6BTF - chains A and P of the 4 polymer chains in the assembly; structure by X-ray diffraction, 1.75 A resolution.

Chain A:
Name: DNA polymerase beta
Source organism: Homo sapiens
Notes: EC 2.7.7.7, 4.2.99.-
UniProt: P06746 (DPOLB_HUMAN); residue numbers follow UniProt; this construct covers 1-335
Chain sequence (335 residues; row label = number of the first residue in the row):
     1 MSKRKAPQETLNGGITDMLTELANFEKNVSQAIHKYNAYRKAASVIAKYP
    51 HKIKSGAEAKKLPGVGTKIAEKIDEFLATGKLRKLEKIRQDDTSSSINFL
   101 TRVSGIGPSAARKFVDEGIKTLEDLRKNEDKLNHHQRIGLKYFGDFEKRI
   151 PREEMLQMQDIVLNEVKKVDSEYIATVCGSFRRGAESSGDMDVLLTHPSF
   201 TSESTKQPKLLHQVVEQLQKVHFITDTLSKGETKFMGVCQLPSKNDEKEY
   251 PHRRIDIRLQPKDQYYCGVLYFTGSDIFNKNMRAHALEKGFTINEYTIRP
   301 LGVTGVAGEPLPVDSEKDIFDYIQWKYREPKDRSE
Not modelled in the structure: 1-10, 205-207, 302-306
Sequence notes: engineered mutation Gln260 (Ile in P06746)
Ion coordination: Na+ site 1: Lys60, Leu62, Val65 (shared with 1 residue of chain D); Na+ site 2: Thr101, Val103, Ile106 (shared with DG9(P) of chain P); Mg2+: Asp190, Asp192 (together with DUP); Na+ site 3: Asp190, Asp192, Asp256 (together with DUP)
Ligand contacts: DUP (2'-deoxyuridine 5'-alpha,beta-imido-triphosphate): Arg149, Gly179, Ser180, Arg183, Ser188, Gly189, Asp190, Asp192, Tyr271, Phe272, Thr273, Gly274, Ser275, Asp276, Asn279
Swiss-Prot annotation at these positions:
  - region: Arg183 to Asp192 (DNA-binding)
  - active site: Lys72 (Nucleophile)
  - binding site (K(+)): Lys60, Leu62, Val65, Thr101, Val103, Ile106
  - binding site (Na(+)): Lys60, Leu62, Val65, Thr101, Val103, Ile106
  - binding site (dATP): Arg149, Ser180, Arg183, Gly189, Asp190
  - binding site (dCTP): Arg149, Ser180, Arg183, Gly189, Asp190
  - binding site (dGTP): Arg149, Ser180, Arg183, Gly189, Asp190, Asp192
  - binding site (dTTP): Arg149, Ser180, Arg183, Gly189, Asp190
  - binding site (Mg(2+)): Asp190, Asp192, Asp256
  - modified residue: Lys72 (N6-acetyllysine), Arg83 (Omega-N-methylarginine), Arg152 (Omega-N-methylarginine)
  - cross-link (Glycyl lysine isopeptide (Lys-Gly)): Lys41 (interchain with G-Cter in ubiquitin), Lys61 (interchain with G-Cter in ubiquitin), Lys81 (interchain with G-Cter in ubiquitin)
  - natural variant: Leu22 (L22P: Found in a gastric cancer sample; uncertain significance), Tyr39 (Y39C: Found in a gastric cancer sample; uncertain significance), Gly118 (G118V: Decreased DNA-directed DNA polymerase activity), Arg137 (R137Q: Decreased function in base-excision repair), Arg149 (R149I: Decreased DNA-directed DNA polymerase activity), Asp160 (D160N: Found in a gastric cancer sample; uncertain significance), Cys239 (C239R: Found in a gastric cancer sample; uncertain significance), Lys289 (K289M: Found in a colon cancer sample; uncertain significance), Asn294 (N294D: Found in a gastric cancer sample; uncertain significance), Glu295 (E295K: Found in a gastric cancer sample; uncertain significance)
  - mutagenesis: Phe25 (F25W: No effect on 5'-dRP lyase activity. Decreased ssDNA binding), His34 (H34G: Decreased 5'-dRP lyase activity. Decreased ssDNA binding), Lys35 (K35A: Decreased 5'-dRP lyase activity. Decreased ssDNA binding. Loss of 5'-dRP lyase activity; when associated with A-68 and A-72. Decreased ssDNA binding; when associated with A-68 and A-72 ...), Tyr39 (Y39F: No effect on 5'-dRP lyase activity; Y39Q: Abolishes DNA polymerase and 5'-dRP lyase activity), Lys41 (K41R: Abolishes ubiquitination; when associated with R-61 and R-81), Lys60 (K60A: Decreased 5'-dRP lyase activity. Decreased ssDNA binding), Lys61 (K61R: Abolishes ubiquitination; when associated with R-41 and R-81), Lys68 (K68A: No effect on 5'-dRP lyase activity. Decreased ssDNA binding. Loss of 5'-dRP lyase activity; when associated with A-35 and A-72. Decreased ssDNA binding; when associated with A-35 and A-72 ...), Glu71 (E71Q: No effect on 5'-dRP lyase activity. No effect on structure shown by circular dichroism. No effect on ssDNA binding), Lys72 (K72A: Severely reduced 5'-dRP lyase activity. Does not affect ssDNA binding. Loss of 5'-dRP lyase activity; when associated with A-35 and A-68. Decreased ssDNA binding ...), Glu75 (E75A: Slightly decreased 5'-dRP lyase activity. Decreased ssDNA binding. No effect on structure shown by circular dichroism), Lys81 (K81R: Abolishes ubiquitination; when associated with R-41 and R-61), 5 further mutagenesis entries in UniProt
What the authors report for this chain:
  - contacts within the chain: Arg258-Gln260 (water-mediated contact)
  - Mg2+ coordination: Asp192
  - mutagenesis - I260Q: increased binding to incorrect dATP
  - mutagenesis - I260Q (35-fold): increased binding to incorrect dCTP
  - mutagenesis - I260Q (21-fold): increased catalytic activity on incorrect dATP opposite a G
  - mutagenesis - I260Q: unchanged binding to correct dCTP
  - mutagenesis - I260Q (3-fold): decreased catalytic activity
  - mutagenesis - I260Q: decreased binding to template G DNA

Chain P:
Molecule: DNA Primer Strand
Sequence (10 nucleotides; row label = number of the first residue in the row):
     1 GCTGATGCGC
Ion coordination: Na+: DG9 (shared with Thr101(A), Val103(A), Ile106(A) of chain A)

How chain A and chain P interact:
Pairs across the interface (18; chain A residue first):
  Val103(A) with DG9(P), phosphate contact
  Ser104(A) with DG9(P), phosphate contact
  Gly105(A) with DC8(P), sugar contact; DG9(P), hydrogen bond to the phosphate
  Ile106(A) with DG9(P), phosphate contact
  Gly107(A) with DC8(P), hydrogen bond to the phosphate
  Pro108(A) with DC8(P), phosphate contact
  Ser109(A) with DG7(P), phosphate contact; DC8(P), hydrogen bond to the phosphate
  Ala110(A) with DC8(P), hydrogen bond to the phosphate
  Asp192(A) with DC10(P), phosphate contact
  Lys234(A) with DG9(P), base contact
  Met236(A) with DG9(P), phosphate contact; DC10(P), sugar contact
  Arg254(A) with DC10(P), salt bridge to the phosphate
  Asp256(A) with DC10(P), phosphate contact
  Tyr271(A) with DC10(P), hydrogen bond to the base
  Phe272(A) with DC10(P), phosphate contact
Interface residues without a listed pair, chain A (17 interface residues in all): His135, Asp190

In short:
Chain A and chain P form an interface of 17 and 4 residues respectively; the contacts include 5 hydrogen bonds
and 1 salt bridge. Polar contacts include Tyr271(A)-DC10(P), Gly105(A)-DG9(P) and Gly107(A)-DC8(P). Chain A
binds compound DUP. The paper reports that I260Q of chain A increases binding to incorrect dATP; Mg2+
coordination by Asp192(A).
Here chain A is DNA polymerase beta (Homo sapiens) and chain P is DNA Primer Strand. Entry 6BTF (DNA
Polymerase Beta I260Q Ternary Complex) was determined by X-ray diffraction (same publication as 6BTE).
